Entry 6CV1 (electron microscopy, 2.76 A resolution); this record covers chains B and C of the 4 polymer chains in the assembly.

Chain B:
Protein: viral protein 3
Source organism: Enterovirus D68
Reference sequence: E9RIT6 (E9RIT6_9ENTO); residues 1-247 here = UniProt positions 1-247
Sequence (247 residues; each row starts with the number of its first residue):
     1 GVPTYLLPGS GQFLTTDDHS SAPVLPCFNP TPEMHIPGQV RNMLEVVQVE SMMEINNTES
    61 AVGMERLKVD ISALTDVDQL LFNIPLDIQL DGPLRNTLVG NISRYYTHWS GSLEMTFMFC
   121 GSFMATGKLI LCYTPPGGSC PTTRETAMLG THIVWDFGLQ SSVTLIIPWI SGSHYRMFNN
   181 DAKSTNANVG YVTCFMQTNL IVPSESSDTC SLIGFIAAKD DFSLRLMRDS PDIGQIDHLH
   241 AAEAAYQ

Chain C:
Protein: viral protein 2
Source organism: Enterovirus D68
Reference sequence: A0A097ZN88 (A0A097ZN88_9ENTO); residue numbers follow UniProt; this construct covers 1-248
Sequence (248 residues; numbered 1 to 248; the number before each row is that of its first residue):
     1 SPSAEACGYS DRVLQLKLGN SAIVTQEAAN YCCAYGEWPN YLPDHEAVAI DKPTQPETAT
    61 DRFYTLKSVK WEAGSTGWWW KLPDALNNIG MFGQNVQHHY LYRSGFLIHV QCNATRFHQG
   121 ALLVVAIPEH QRGAHNTNTS PGFDDIMKGE EGGTFNHPYV LDDGTSLACA TIFPHQWINL
   181 RTNNSATIVL PWMNAAPMDF PLRHNQWTLA IIPVVPLGTR TMSSMVPITV SIAPMCCEFN
   241 GLRHAITQ
Not modelled in the structure: 1-9, 247-248
Sequence notes: conflict Arg116 (Lys in A0A097ZN88)

Chain B / chain C interface:
Contacting residue pairs (88):
  Met34(B) with Glu46(C); Asn194(C); Ala195(C); Ala196(C); Pro197(C), hydrophobic
  His35(B) with Glu37(C), salt bridge; Glu46(C), hydrogen bond (backbone-side chain)
  Ile36(B) with Met193(C), hydrophobic; Asn194(C)
  Pro37(B) with Tyr35(C), hydrophobic; Glu37(C); Pro191(C), hydrophobic; Trp192(C); Met193(C)
  Gly38(B) with Tyr35(C)
  Val46(B) with Ile172(C), hydrophobic
  Val49(B) with Thr171(C); Ile172(C), hydrophobic
  Glu50(B) with Thr171(C), hydrogen bond (backbone-side chain)
  Ser51(B) with Ala168(C); Thr171(C)
  Met52(B) with Leu167(C); Ala168(C), hydrogen bond (backbone-backbone); Val214(C), hydrophobic
  Glu54(B) with Tyr159(C), hydrogen bond
  Gly63(B) with Tyr159(C)
  Met64(B) with Pro158(C), hydrophobic; Tyr159(C), hydrophobic; Leu167(C), hydrophobic; Ile212(C), hydrophobic; Pro213(C); Val214(C), hydrophobic
  Arg66(B) with Tyr159(C)
  Leu67(B) with Leu167(C), hydrophobic; Ala168(C), hydrophobic
  Lys68(B) with Val214(C); Pro216(C)
  Asn96(B) with Ser166(C); Ala168(C); Cys169(C), hydrogen bond (backbone-side chain)
  Thr97(B) with Cys169(C)
  Leu98(B) with Cys169(C); Ile172(C), hydrophobic
  Asn101(B) with Cys169(C)
  Met118(B) with Trp177(C), hydrophobic; Asn179(C)
  Phe119(B) with Asn179(C), hydrogen bond (backbone-side chain); Arg181(C)
  Cys120(B) with Gln119(C); Ala121(C), hydrophobic; Asn179(C); Val215(C), hydrophobic
  Gly121(B) with Gln119(C); Arg181(C)
  Ser122(B) with Arg116(C); Phe117(C); His118(C); Gln119(C); Arg181(C), hydrogen bond (backbone-side chain)
  Phe123(B) with Arg116(C), hydrogen bond (backbone-backbone); Arg181(C)
  Met124(B) with Arg116(C), hydrogen bond (backbone-backbone); Phe117(C), hydrophobic
  Ala125(B) with Arg181(C), hydrogen bond (backbone-side chain)
  Phe157(B) with Arg181(C)
  Gly158(B) with Arg181(C), hydrogen bond (backbone-side chain)
  Ser161(B) with Asn179(C); Thr182(C)
  Val202(B) with Arg220(C)
  Pro203(B) with Phe117(C), hydrophobic; Arg220(C), hydrogen bond (backbone-side chain)
  Ser204(B) with Arg220(C), hydrogen bond (backbone-side chain)
  Glu205(B) with Phe117(C); Thr219(C), hydrogen bond (backbone-side chain); Arg220(C), hydrogen bond (backbone-backbone); Thr221(C), hydrogen bond (backbone-backbone)
  Ser206(B) with Phe117(C); Arg220(C), hydrogen bond (backbone-side chain)
  Ser207(B) with Gln119(C), hydrogen bond; Arg220(C)
  Asp208(B) with Arg220(C), salt bridge
  Thr209(B) with Gln119(C), hydrogen bond (backbone-side chain)
  Cys210(B) with Gln119(C)
  Ser211(B) with Val215(C)
  Ile213(B) with Val214(C), hydrophobic; Val215(C), hydrophobic
  Phe215(B) with Trp177(C), hydrophobic
  His240(B) with Asn138(C), hydrogen bond
Interface residues without a listed pair, chain C (38 interface residues in all): Gly120, Gly218

Overview:
44 residues of chain B and 38 residues of chain C are in contact; the contacts include 20 hydrogen bonds and 2
salt bridges. Polar contacts include His35(B)-Glu37(C), Asp208(B)-Arg220(C) and His35(B)-Glu46(C).
Here chain B is viral protein 3 and chain C is viral protein 2, both from Enterovirus D68. Entry 6CV1 (CryoEM
structure of human enterovirus D68 full particle (after incubation with heparin-derived hexasaccharide)) was
determined by electron microscopy together with 6CV2, 6CV3, 6CV4, 6CV5 and 6CVB from the same study.
